PDB entry 7B70 | electron microscopy, 4.00 A resolution | chains A and C of the 10 polymer chains in the assembly

Chain A:
Name: Trafficking protein particle complex subunit
Organism: Drosophila melanogaster
UniProt: Q9VSY8 (Q9VSY8_DROME); residues 1-178 here = UniProt positions 1-178
Chain sequence (178 residues; each row starts with the number of its first residue):
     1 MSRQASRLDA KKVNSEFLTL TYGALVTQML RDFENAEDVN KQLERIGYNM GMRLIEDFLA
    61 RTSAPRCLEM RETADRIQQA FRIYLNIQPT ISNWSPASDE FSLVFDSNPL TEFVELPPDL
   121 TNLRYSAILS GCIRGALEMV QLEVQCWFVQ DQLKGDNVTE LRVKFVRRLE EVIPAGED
Not modelled in the structure: 1-9, 175-178

Chain C:
Name: Trafficking protein particle complex subunit
Organism: Drosophila melanogaster
UniProt: Q9VA95 (Q9VA95_DROME); residue numbers follow UniProt; this construct covers 1-145
Chain sequence (145 residues; row label = number of the first residue in the row):
     1 MTIFNLYIFD KFGTLLHYAE WNRTKKSGIT REEEAKLTYG MLFSIKSFVS KISPHDPKEG
    61 FLYYKTNRYA LHYLETPSGL KFVLNTDTTA INVKELLQQL YAKVWVEFVV RDPLWTPGTV
   121 VTSELFQSKL DEFVRQSPIF GIRNI

How chain A and chain C interact:
Residue-residue contacts (26):
  Met52(A) - Pro117(C)  hydrophobic
  Arg53(A) - Val110(C)
  Arg53(A) - Trp115(C)
  Arg53(A) - Pro117(C)
  Glu56(A) - Tyr101(C)  hydrogen bond (backbone-side chain)
  Glu56(A) - Val106(C)
  Glu56(A) - Val110(C)
  Asp57(A) - Val106(C)
  Leu59(A) - Pro77(C)  hydrophobic
  Leu59(A) - Tyr101(C)
  Ala60(A) - Tyr101(C)  hydrogen bond (backbone-side chain)
  Ala60(A) - Ala102(C)  hydrophobic
  Ala60(A) - Val106(C)  hydrophobic
  Ala64(A) - Pro77(C)
  Pro65(A) - Pro77(C)
  Arg66(A) - Glu75(C)  salt bridge
  Arg66(A) - Thr76(C)
  Arg66(A) - Pro77(C)  hydrogen bond (side chain-backbone)
  Glu138(A) - Lys11(C)  salt bridge
  Met139(A) - Lys11(C)
  Met139(A) - Ser78(C)
  Val140(A) - Pro77(C)
  Gln141(A) - Lys11(C)
  Gln141(A) - Ser78(C)
  Pro174(A) - Tyr39(C)
  Pro174(A) - Phe43(C)  hydrophobic
Other interface residues (no listed pair), chain C (17 interface residues in all): Gly40, Trp105, Arg111, Pro113

Summary:
14 residues of chain A and 17 residues of chain C are in contact; the contacts include 3 hydrogen bonds and 2
salt bridges. Polar pairs include Arg66(A)-Glu75(C), Glu138(A)-Lys11(C) and Glu56(A)-Tyr101(C).
Chain A is Trafficking protein particle complex subunit and chain C is Trafficking protein particle complex
subunit, both from Drosophila melanogaster; the structure, TRAPPCore plus C8 (355-596) and C11 (1-718) from
MiniTRAPPIII, was determined by electron microscopy, deposited together with 7B6D, 7B6E, 7B6H and 7B6R.
